9CYX - chains H and B of the 6 polymer chains in the assembly; structure by electron microscopy, 3.30 A resolution.

Chain H (and B):
Name: Lambda 1
Source organism: Mammalian orthoreovirus 3 Dearing
Notes: chain B of this document is another copy of the same molecule, construct and numbering; everything in this record applies to it too
Reference sequence: F1ARN3 (F1ARN3_9REOV); numbering as in UniProt (aligned over 1-1275)
Amino-acid sequence (1275 residues; numbered 1 to 1275; the number before each row is that of its first residue):
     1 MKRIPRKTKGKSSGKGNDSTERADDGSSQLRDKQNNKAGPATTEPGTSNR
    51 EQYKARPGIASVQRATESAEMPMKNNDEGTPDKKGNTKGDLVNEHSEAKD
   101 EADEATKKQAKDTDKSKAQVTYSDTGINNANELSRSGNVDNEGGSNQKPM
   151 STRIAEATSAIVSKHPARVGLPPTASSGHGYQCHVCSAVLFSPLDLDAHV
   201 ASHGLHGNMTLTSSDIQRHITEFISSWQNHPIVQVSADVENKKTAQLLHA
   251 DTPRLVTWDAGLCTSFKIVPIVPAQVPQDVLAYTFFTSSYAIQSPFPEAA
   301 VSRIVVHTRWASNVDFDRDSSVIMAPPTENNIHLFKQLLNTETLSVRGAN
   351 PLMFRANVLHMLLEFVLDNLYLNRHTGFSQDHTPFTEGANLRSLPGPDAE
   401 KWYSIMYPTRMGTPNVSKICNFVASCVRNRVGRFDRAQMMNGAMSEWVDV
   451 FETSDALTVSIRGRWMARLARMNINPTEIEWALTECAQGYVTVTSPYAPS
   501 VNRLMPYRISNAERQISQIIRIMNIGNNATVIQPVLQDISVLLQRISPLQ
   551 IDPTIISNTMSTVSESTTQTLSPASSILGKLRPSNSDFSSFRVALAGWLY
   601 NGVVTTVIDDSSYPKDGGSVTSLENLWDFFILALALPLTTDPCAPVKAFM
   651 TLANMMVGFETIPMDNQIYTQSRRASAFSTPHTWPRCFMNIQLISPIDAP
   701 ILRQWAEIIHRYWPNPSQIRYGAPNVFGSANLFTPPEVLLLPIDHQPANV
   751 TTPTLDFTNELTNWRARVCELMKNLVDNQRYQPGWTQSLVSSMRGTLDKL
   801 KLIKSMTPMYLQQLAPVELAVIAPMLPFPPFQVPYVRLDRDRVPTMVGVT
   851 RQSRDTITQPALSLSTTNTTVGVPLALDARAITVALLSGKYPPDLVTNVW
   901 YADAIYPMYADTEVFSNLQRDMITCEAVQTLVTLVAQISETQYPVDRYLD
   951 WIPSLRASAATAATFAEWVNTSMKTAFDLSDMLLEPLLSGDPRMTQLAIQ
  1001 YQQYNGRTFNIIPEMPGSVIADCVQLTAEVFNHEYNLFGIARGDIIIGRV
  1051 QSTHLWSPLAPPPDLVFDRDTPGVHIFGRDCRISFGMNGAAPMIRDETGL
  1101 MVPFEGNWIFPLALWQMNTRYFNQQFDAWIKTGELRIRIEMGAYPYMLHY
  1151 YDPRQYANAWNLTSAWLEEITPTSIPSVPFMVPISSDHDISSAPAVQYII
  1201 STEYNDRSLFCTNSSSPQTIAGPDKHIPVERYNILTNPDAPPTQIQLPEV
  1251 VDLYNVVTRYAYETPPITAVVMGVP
Not modelled in the structure: 1-241 (chain B: 13-39, 168-1275)

Interface between chain H and chain B:
Residue-residue contacts - 14 pairs, chain H then chain B:
  Glu342(H) with Arg56(B), salt bridge
  Leu344(H) with Gln52(B); Lys54(B)
  Thr1119(H) with Glu51(B)
  Gln1124(H) with Glu44(B), hydrogen bond
  Asp1127(H) with Gly46(B)
  Ser1164(H) with Arg50(B)
  Ala1165(H) with Arg50(B)
  Glu1168(H) with Pro45(B); Gly46(B); Ser48(B), hydrogen bond; Arg50(B), salt bridge
  Thr1171(H) with Gln52(B)
  Thr1173(H) with Tyr53(B)
Interface residues without a listed pair, chain H (16 interface residues in all): Ser345, Asn1123, Ala1128, Lys1131, Ile1170, Pro1172
Interface residues without a listed pair, chain B (11 interface residues in all): Thr47

Summary:
16 residues of chain H and 11 residues of chain B are in contact; the contacts include 2 hydrogen bonds and 2
salt bridges. Among the polar pairs are Glu342(H)-Arg56(B), Glu1168(H)-Arg50(B) and Gln1124(H)-Glu44(B).
Chain H and chain B are both Lambda 1 (Mammalian orthoreovirus 3 Dearing); the structure, Cryo-EM structure of
MRV full core, was determined by electron microscopy, deposited together with 9CYT and 9CYY.
